Entry 8VFH (X-ray diffraction, 2.01 A resolution); this record covers chains P and A of the 4 polymer chains in the assembly.

# Chain P
Molecule: 10-nt DNA strand
Sequence (10 nucleotides; each row starts with the number of its first residue):
     1 GCTGATGCGX
Modified residues: 8NI (N-[(5S)-2-amino-5-formamido-6-oxo-5,6-dihydropyrimidin-4-yl]-2-deoxy-5-O-phosphono-beta-D-erythro-pentofuranosylamine) at position 10
Ion coordination: Na+: DG9 (shared with Thr101(A), Val103(A), Ile106(A) of chain A)

# Chain A
Protein: DNA polymerase beta
Organism: Homo sapiens
Notes: EC 2.7.7.7, 4.2.99.-
UniProt: P06746 (DPOLB_HUMAN); numbering as in UniProt (aligned over 1-335)
Sequence (335 residues; row label = number of the first residue in the row):
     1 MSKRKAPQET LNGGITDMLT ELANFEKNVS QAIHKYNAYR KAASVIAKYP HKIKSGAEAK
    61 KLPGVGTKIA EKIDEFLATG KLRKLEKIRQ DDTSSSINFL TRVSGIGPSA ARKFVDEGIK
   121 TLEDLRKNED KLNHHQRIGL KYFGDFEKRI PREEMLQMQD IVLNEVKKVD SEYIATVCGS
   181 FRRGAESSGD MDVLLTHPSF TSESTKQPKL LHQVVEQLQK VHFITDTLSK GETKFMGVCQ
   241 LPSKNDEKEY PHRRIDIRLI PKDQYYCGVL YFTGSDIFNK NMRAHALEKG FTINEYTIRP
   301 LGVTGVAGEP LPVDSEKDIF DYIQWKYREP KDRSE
Unresolved in the structure: 1-9
Ion coordination: Na+: Thr101, Val103, Ile106 (shared with DG9(P) of chain P); Mg2+ site 1: Asp190, Asp192 (together with 2'-deoxycytidine-5'-triphosphate); Mg2+ site 2: Asp190, Asp192, Asp256 (together with 2'-deoxycytidine-5'-triphosphate)
Small-molecule neighbours: 2'-deoxycytidine-5'-triphosphate (DCP): Arg149, Gly179, Ser180, Arg183, Ser188, Gly189, Asp190, Asp192, Tyr271, Phe272, Thr273, Gly274, Ser275, Asp276, Asn279
UniProt features mapped onto this chain:
  - region: Arg183 to Asp192 (DNA-binding)
  - active site: Lys72 (Nucleophile)
  - binding site (K(+)): Lys60, Leu62, Val65, Thr101, Val103, Ile106
  - binding site (Na(+)): Lys60, Leu62, Val65, Thr101, Val103, Ile106
  - binding site (dATP): Arg149, Ser180, Arg183, Gly189, Asp190
  - binding site (dCTP): Arg149, Ser180, Arg183, Gly189, Asp190
  - binding site (dGTP): Arg149, Ser180, Arg183, Gly189, Asp190, Asp192
  - binding site (dTTP): Arg149, Ser180, Arg183, Gly189, Asp190
  - binding site (Mg(2+)): Asp190, Asp192, Asp256
  - modified residue: Lys72 (N6-acetyllysine), Arg83 (Omega-N-methylarginine), Arg152 (Omega-N-methylarginine)
  - cross-link (Glycyl lysine isopeptide (Lys-Gly)): Lys41 (interchain with G-Cter in ubiquitin), Lys61 (interchain with G-Cter in ubiquitin), Lys81 (interchain with G-Cter in ubiquitin)

# Chain P / chain A interface
Contacting residue pairs (18):
  DG7(P) with Ser109(A), phosphate contact
  DC8(P) with Gly105(A), phosphate contact; Ile106(A), phosphate contact; Gly107(A), hydrogen bond to the phosphate; Pro108(A), phosphate contact; Ser109(A), hydrogen bond to the phosphate; Ala110(A), hydrogen bond to the phosphate
  DG9(P) with Val103(A), phosphate contact; Ser104(A), phosphate contact; Gly105(A), hydrogen bond to the phosphate; Ile106(A), hydrogen bond to the phosphate; His135(A), sugar contact; Lys234(A), base contact; Met236(A), phosphate contact; Arg254(A), phosphate contact
  8NI_10(P) with Arg254(A), salt bridge to the phosphate; Asp256(A), phosphate contact; Tyr271(A), hydrogen bond to the phosphate
Interface residues without a listed pair, chain A (15 interface residues in all): Phe272

# Overview
4 residues of chain P face 15 of chain A across their interface; the contacts include 6 hydrogen bonds and 1
salt bridge. Among the polar pairs are DC8(P)-Gly107(A), DC8(P)-Ser109(A) and DC8(P)-Ala110(A). Bound to chain
A: 2'-deoxycytidine-5'-triphosphate.
Here chain P is a 10-nt DNA strand and chain A is DNA polymerase beta (Homo sapiens). Entry 8VFH (Ternary DNA
Polymerase Beta bound to DNA containing primer terminal FapydG base-paired with a dC) was determined by X-ray
diffraction (same publication as 8VF8, 8VF9, 8VFA, 8VFB, 8VFC, 8VFD and 5 further entries).
